4AV6 - chains A and B; structure by X-ray diffraction, 4.00 A resolution.

# Chain A (and B)
Name: K(+)-stimulated pyrophosphate-energized sodium pump
Source organism: Thermotoga maritima
Notes: EC 3.6.1.1; chain B of this document is another copy of the same molecule, construct and numbering; everything in this record applies to it too
UniProt: Q9S5X0 (HPPA_THEMA); residues 2-726 here = UniProt positions 2-726
Amino-acid sequence (735 residues; row label = number of the first residue in the row; numbers below 1 keep their minus sign (Met-8 is residue -8)):
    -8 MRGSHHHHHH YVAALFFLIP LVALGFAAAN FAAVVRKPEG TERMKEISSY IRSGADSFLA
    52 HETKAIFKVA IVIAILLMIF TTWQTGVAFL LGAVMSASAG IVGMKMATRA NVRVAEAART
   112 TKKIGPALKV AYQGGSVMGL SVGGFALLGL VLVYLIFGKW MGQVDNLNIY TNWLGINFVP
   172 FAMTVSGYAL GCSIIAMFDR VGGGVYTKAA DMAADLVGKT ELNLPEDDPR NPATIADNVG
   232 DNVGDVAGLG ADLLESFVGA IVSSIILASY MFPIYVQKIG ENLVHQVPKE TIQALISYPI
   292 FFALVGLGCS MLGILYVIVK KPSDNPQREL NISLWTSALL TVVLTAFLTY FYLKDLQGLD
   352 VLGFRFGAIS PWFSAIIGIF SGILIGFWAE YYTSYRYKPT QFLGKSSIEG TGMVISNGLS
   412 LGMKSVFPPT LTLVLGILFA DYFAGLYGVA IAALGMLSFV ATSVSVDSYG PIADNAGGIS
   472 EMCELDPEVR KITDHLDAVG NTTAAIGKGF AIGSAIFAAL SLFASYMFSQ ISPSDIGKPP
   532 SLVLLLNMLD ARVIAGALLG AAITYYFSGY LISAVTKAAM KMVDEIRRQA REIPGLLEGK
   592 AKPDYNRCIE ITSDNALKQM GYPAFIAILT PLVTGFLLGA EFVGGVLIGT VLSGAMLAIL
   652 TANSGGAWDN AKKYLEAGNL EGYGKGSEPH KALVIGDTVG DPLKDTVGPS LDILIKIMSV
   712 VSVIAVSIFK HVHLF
Disordered / not traced: -8 to 4, 29-37, 114-118, 208-225, 473-479, 572-599 (chain B: -8 to 4, 29-37, 114-118, 149-152, 208-225, 349-357, 473-479, 572-599)
Differences from the reference sequence: expression tag (-8 to 1); engineered mutation Leu353 (Val in Q9S5X0), Gly395 (Ser in Q9S5X0)
Curated features (UniProtKB/Swiss-Prot):
  - binding site (substrate): Lys199, Lys695
  - binding site (Mg(2+)): Asp202, Asp206, Asn229, Asp232, Asp465
  - binding site (Ca(2+)): Asp660, Asp688, Asp692
  - site: Arg191 (Important for ion transport), Asp236 (Important for ion transport), Asp243 (Important for ion transport), Ala495 (Determinant of potassium dependence), Asp696 (Important for ion transport), Lys707 (Important for ion transport)
  - mutagenesis: Asp190 (D190A: No change in activity), Asp703 (D703N: Silences the K(+)-independent activating Na(+)-binding site)

# How chain A and chain B interact
Pairs across the interface (85; chain A residue first):
  Met404(A) - Met571(B)  hydrophobic
  Ser407(A) - Met203(B)
  Ser407(A) - Ile563(B)
  Ser407(A) - Pro693(B)
  Asn408(A) - Thr567(B)
  Leu410(A) - Ile563(B)  hydrophobic
  Leu410(A) - Leu694(B)  hydrophobic
  Ser411(A) - Gly560(B)  hydrogen bond (side chain-backbone)
  Ser411(A) - Ile563(B)
  Ser411(A) - Ser564(B)
  Met414(A) - Tyr556(B)
  Met414(A) - Ser559(B)
  Lys415(A) - Gly560(B)
  Lys415(A) - Tyr561(B)
  Phe418(A) - Leu550(B)  hydrophobic
  Phe418(A) - Ala553(B)  hydrophobic
  Thr421(A) - Leu549(B)
  Thr421(A) - Ala553(B)
  Val425(A) - Ala546(B)
  Val425(A) - Leu549(B)  hydrophobic
  Val425(A) - Leu550(B)
  Leu429(A) - Ala546(B)  hydrophobic
  Asp432(A) - Ala542(B)
  Ile507(A) - Leu549(B)  hydrophobic
  Leu511(A) - Ile545(B)  hydrophobic
  Phe514(A) - Leu540(B)  hydrophobic
  Met518(A) - Leu540(B)  hydrophobic
  Leu535(A) - Asn538(B)  hydrogen bond (backbone-side chain)
  Leu535(A) - Leu540(B)  hydrophobic
  Leu536(A) - Leu536(B)  hydrophobic
  Leu536(A) - Asn538(B)
  Leu537(A) - Leu537(B)
  Leu537(A) - Asn538(B)  hydrogen bond (backbone-side chain)
  Leu537(A) - Met539(B)  hydrogen bond (backbone-backbone)
  Asn538(A) - Leu535(B)
  Asn538(A) - Leu536(B)
  Asn538(A) - Leu537(B)
  Met539(A) - Leu537(B)  hydrogen bond (backbone-backbone)
  Met539(A) - Met539(B)  hydrophobic
  Leu540(A) - Phe514(B)  hydrophobic
  Leu540(A) - Ala515(B)  hydrophobic
  Leu540(A) - Leu535(B)  hydrophobic
  Ala542(A) - Asp432(B)
  Ile545(A) - Leu511(B)  hydrophobic
  Ala546(A) - Val425(B)
  Ala546(A) - Leu429(B)  hydrophobic
  Ala548(A) - Leu643(B)  hydrophobic
  Leu549(A) - Thr421(B)
  Leu549(A) - Val425(B)  hydrophobic
  Leu549(A) - Ile507(B)  hydrophobic
  Leu549(A) - Leu643(B)  hydrophobic
  Leu550(A) - Phe418(B)  hydrophobic
  Leu550(A) - Val425(B)
  Ala552(A) - Met647(B)
  Ala553(A) - Phe418(B)
  Ala553(A) - Thr421(B)
  Ala553(A) - Met647(B)  hydrophobic
  Ile554(A) - Phe418(B)
  Tyr556(A) - Met414(B)
  Tyr556(A) - Val417(B)  hydrophobic
  Tyr556(A) - Tyr556(B)  hydrogen bond
  Tyr556(A) - Met647(B)  hydrophobic
  Tyr556(A) - Leu651(B)  hydrophobic
  Tyr557(A) - Met414(B)
  Tyr557(A) - Lys415(B)
  Ser559(A) - Met414(B)
  Gly560(A) - Ser411(B)  hydrogen bond (backbone-side chain)
  Gly560(A) - Lys415(B)
  Tyr561(A) - Lys415(B)
  Ile563(A) - Ser407(B)
  Ile563(A) - Leu410(B)  hydrophobic
  Ile563(A) - Ser411(B)
  Ser564(A) - Ser411(B)
  Thr567(A) - Asn408(B)
  Met571(A) - Glu400(B)
  Leu643(A) - Ala548(B)  hydrophobic
  Leu643(A) - Leu549(B)  hydrophobic
  Leu643(A) - Gly640(B)
  Leu643(A) - Leu643(B)  hydrophobic
  Met647(A) - Ala552(B)
  Met647(A) - Ala553(B)  hydrophobic
  Met647(A) - Tyr556(B)  hydrophobic
  Leu651(A) - Tyr556(B)  hydrophobic
  Val690(A) - Ile406(B)  hydrophobic
  Pro693(A) - Ser407(B)
Interface residues without a listed pair, chain A (59 interface residues in all): Met203, Glu400, Thr402, Ile406, Val417, Ala515, Leu629, Phe633, Ile639, Gly640, Leu648, Lys682, Ile686, Leu694
Interface residues without a listed pair, chain B (61 interface residues in all): Thr402, Met404, Ile428, Met518, Ile554, Tyr557, Leu629, Phe633, Ile639, Ala646, Leu648, Lys682, Ile686, Val690

# Summary
Chain A and chain B form an interface of 59 and 61 residues respectively, with 7 hydrogen bonds. Polar pairs
include Ser411(A)-Gly560(B), Leu535(A)-Asn538(B) and Leu537(A)-Asn538(B).
Chain A and chain B are both K(+)-stimulated pyrophosphate-energized sodium pump (Thermotoga maritima); the
structure, Crystal structure of Thermotoga maritima sodium pumping membrane integral pyrophosphatase at 4 A in
complex with ..., was determined by X-ray diffraction (same publication as 4AV3).
